PDB entry 7OK9 | X-ray diffraction, 3.36 A resolution | chains A and P

[Chain A]
Molecule: Penicillin-binding protein 1
Source organism: Staphylococcus aureus (strain COL)
UniProtKB: A0A0H2WVW5 (A0A0H2WVW5_STAAC); residue numbers follow UniProt; this construct covers 65-713
Amino-acid sequence (650 residues; each row starts with the number of its first residue):
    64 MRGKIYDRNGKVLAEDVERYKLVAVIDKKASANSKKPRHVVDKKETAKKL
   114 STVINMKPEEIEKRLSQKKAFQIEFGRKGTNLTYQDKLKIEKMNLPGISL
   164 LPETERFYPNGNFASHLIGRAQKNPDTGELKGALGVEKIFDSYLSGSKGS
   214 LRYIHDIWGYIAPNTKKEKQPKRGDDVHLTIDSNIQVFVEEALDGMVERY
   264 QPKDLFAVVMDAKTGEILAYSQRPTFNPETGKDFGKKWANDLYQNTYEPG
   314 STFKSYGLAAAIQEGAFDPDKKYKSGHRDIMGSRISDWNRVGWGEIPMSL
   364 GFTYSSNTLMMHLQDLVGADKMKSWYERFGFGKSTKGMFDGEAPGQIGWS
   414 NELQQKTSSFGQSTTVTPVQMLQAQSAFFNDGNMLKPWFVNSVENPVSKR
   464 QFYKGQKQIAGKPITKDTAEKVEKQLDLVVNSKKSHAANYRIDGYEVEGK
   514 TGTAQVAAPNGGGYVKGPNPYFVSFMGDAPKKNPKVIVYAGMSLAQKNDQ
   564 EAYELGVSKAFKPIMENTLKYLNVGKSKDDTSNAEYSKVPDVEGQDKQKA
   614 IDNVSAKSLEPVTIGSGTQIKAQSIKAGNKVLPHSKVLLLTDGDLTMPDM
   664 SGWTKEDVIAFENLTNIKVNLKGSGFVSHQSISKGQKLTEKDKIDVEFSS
Disordered / not traced: 227-233, 593-713
Construct notes: cloning artifact (64)
Bound ions: Cd2+: His340, Asp342
From the paper describing this entry:
  - binding site for pentaglycine: Thr514
  - binding site for pentaglycine (chain P): Trp351, His499, Thr516, Tyr566
  - binding site for pentaglycine: Tyr566
  - catalytic residues: Ser314 (citing earlier work)

[Chain P]
Molecule: pentaglycine
Amino-acid sequence (5 residues; numbered 1 to 5; the number before each row is that of its first residue):
     1 GGGGG

[How chain A and chain P interact]
Residue-residue contacts - 13 pairs, chain A then chain P:
  Ser314(A) - Gly1(P)  hydrogen bond (side chain-backbone)
  Trp351(A) - Gly1(P)
  Trp351(A) - Gly4(P)
  Ser368(A) - Gly2(P)
  Asn370(A) - Gly1(P)
  His499(A) - Gly3(P)
  His499(A) - Gly5(P)
  Thr514(A) - Gly2(P)  hydrogen bond (side chain-backbone)
  Thr516(A) - Gly1(P)
  Thr516(A) - Gly2(P)  hydrogen bond (side chain-backbone)
  Tyr566(A) - Gly3(P)
  Tyr566(A) - Gly4(P)
  Glu567(A) - Gly4(P)
Also at the interface, not in a pair above, chain A (11 interface residues in all): Lys317, Tyr367

[In short]
11 residues of chain A and 5 residues of chain P are in contact, with 3 hydrogen bonds. Among the polar pairs
are Ser314(A)-Gly1(P), Thr514(A)-Gly2(P) and Thr516(A)-Gly2(P). His340(A) and Asp342(A) form the Cd2+ site.
From the paper: the catalytic residue Ser314(A); a binding site for pentaglycine (chain P) at Trp351(A),
His499(A) and Thr516(A) among others.
Here chain A is Penicillin-binding protein 1 (Staphylococcus aureus (strain COL)) and chain P is pentaglycine.
Entry 7OK9 (Crystal structure of Penicillin-Binding Protein 1 (PBP1) from Staphylococcus aureus in complex
with pentaglycine) was determined by X-ray diffraction, deposited together with 7O49, 7O4A, 7O4B and 7O4C.
